8ZVF - chains A and B; structure by electron microscopy, 3.59 A resolution.

[Chain A (and B)]
Protein: Aluminum-activated malate transporter 9
Organism: Arabidopsis thaliana
Notes: chain B of this document is another copy of the same molecule, construct and numbering; everything in this record applies to it too
UniProtKB: Q9LS46 (ALMT9_ARATH); numbering as in UniProt (aligned over 1-598)
Sequence (598 residues; numbered 1 to 598; the number before each row is that of its first residue):
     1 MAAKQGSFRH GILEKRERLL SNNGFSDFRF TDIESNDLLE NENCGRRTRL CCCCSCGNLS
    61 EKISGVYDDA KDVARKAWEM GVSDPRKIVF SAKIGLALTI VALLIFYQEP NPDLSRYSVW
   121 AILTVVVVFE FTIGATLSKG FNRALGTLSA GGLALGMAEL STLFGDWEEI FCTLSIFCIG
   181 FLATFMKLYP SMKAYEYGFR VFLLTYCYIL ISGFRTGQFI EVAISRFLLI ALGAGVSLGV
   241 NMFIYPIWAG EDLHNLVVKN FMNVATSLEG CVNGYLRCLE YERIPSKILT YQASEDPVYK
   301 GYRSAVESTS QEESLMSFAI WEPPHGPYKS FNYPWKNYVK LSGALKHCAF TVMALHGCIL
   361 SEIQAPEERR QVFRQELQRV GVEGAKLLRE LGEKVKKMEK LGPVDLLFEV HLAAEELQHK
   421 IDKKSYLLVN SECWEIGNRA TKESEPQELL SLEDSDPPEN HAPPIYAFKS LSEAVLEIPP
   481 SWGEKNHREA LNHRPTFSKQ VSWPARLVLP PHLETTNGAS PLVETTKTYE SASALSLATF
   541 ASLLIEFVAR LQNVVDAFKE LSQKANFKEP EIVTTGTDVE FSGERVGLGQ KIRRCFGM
Not modelled in the structure: 1-67, 161-166, 280-308, 431-528, 566-598
Small-molecule neighbours: 1,2-dilauroyl-sn-glycero-3-phosphate (PX2): Trp120, Leu123, Val128, Arg143, Thr147, Leu148, Leu204, Thr205, Tyr208, Arg226, Phe227, Ile230

[Chain A / chain B interface]
Pairs across the interface (91; chain A residue first):
  Val73(A) - Tyr189(B)  hydrogen bond (backbone-side chain)
  Lys76(A) - Tyr189(B)  hydrogen bond
  Ala77(A) - Phe185(B)
  Ala77(A) - Tyr189(B)  hydrophobic
  Met80(A) - Phe185(B)  hydrophobic
  Lys87(A) - Leu188(B)
  Ile88(A) - Phe185(B)  hydrophobic
  Phe90(A) - Thr184(B)
  Ser91(A) - Thr184(B)
  Ser91(A) - Phe185(B)
  Ala92(A) - Phe177(B)
  Gly95(A) - Phe177(B)
  Leu96(A) - Phe177(B)
  Leu98(A) - Cys207(B)  hydrophobic
  Thr99(A) - Phe177(B)
  Phe106(A) - Cys172(B)  hydrophobic
  Phe106(A) - Leu210(B)
  Phe106(A) - Phe214(B)  hydrophobic
  Ser115(A) - Ile211(B)
  Arg116(A) - Gln218(B)
  Arg116(A) - Arg226(B)  hydrogen bond (backbone-side chain)
  Val119(A) - Tyr208(B)  hydrophobic
  Val119(A) - Ile211(B)  hydrophobic
  Trp120(A) - Trp120(B)  hydrophobic
  Ile122(A) - Cys207(B)  hydrophobic
  Leu123(A) - Leu204(B)  hydrophobic
  Val126(A) - Leu203(B)  hydrophobic
  Val126(A) - Leu204(B)  hydrophobic
  Cys172(A) - Phe106(B)  hydrophobic
  Phe177(A) - Ala92(B)
  Phe177(A) - Gly95(B)
  Phe177(A) - Leu96(B)
  Phe177(A) - Thr99(B)
  Thr184(A) - Phe90(B)
  Thr184(A) - Ser91(B)
  Phe185(A) - Ala77(B)
  Phe185(A) - Met80(B)  hydrophobic
  Phe185(A) - Ile88(B)  hydrophobic
  Phe185(A) - Ser91(B)
  Leu188(A) - Lys87(B)
  Tyr189(A) - Val73(B)  hydrogen bond (side chain-backbone)
  Tyr189(A) - Lys76(B)  hydrogen bond
  Tyr189(A) - Ala77(B)  hydrophobic
  Leu203(A) - Val126(B)  hydrophobic
  Leu204(A) - Leu123(B)  hydrophobic
  Leu204(A) - Val126(B)  hydrophobic
  Cys207(A) - Leu98(B)  hydrophobic
  Cys207(A) - Ile122(B)  hydrophobic
  Tyr208(A) - Val119(B)  hydrophobic
  Leu210(A) - Phe106(B)
  Ile211(A) - Ser115(B)
  Ile211(A) - Val119(B)  hydrophobic
  Phe214(A) - Phe106(B)  hydrophobic
  Gln218(A) - Arg116(B)
  Arg226(A) - Arg116(B)  hydrogen bond (side chain-backbone)
  Gly357(A) - Glu546(B)
  Gly357(A) - Arg550(B)
  Leu360(A) - Arg550(B)  hydrogen bond (backbone-side chain)
  Ser361(A) - Glu546(B)  hydrogen bond
  Ser361(A) - Arg550(B)
  Ile363(A) - Ala549(B)  hydrophobic
  Gln418(A) - Tyr529(B)
  Gln418(A) - Ala532(B)
  Ile421(A) - Leu535(B)  hydrophobic
  Asp422(A) - Asn430(B)  hydrogen bond
  Asp422(A) - Ser531(B)
  Ser425(A) - Asn430(B)
  Val429(A) - Val429(B)  hydrophobic
  Asn430(A) - Asp422(B)  hydrogen bond
  Asn430(A) - Ser425(B)
  Tyr529(A) - Gln418(B)
  Ser531(A) - Asp422(B)
  Ala532(A) - Gln418(B)
  Leu535(A) - Ile421(B)  hydrophobic
  Leu535(A) - Ala538(B)  hydrophobic
  Leu535(A) - Ser542(B)
  Ser536(A) - Ser542(B)
  Ala538(A) - Leu535(B)  hydrophobic
  Ala538(A) - Ala538(B)  hydrophobic
  Ala538(A) - Thr539(B)
  Thr539(A) - Ala538(B)
  Thr539(A) - Thr539(B)
  Thr539(A) - Ser542(B)
  Ser542(A) - Ser536(B)
  Ser542(A) - Thr539(B)
  Glu546(A) - Gly357(B)
  Glu546(A) - Ser361(B)  hydrogen bond
  Ala549(A) - Ile363(B)  hydrophobic
  Arg550(A) - Gly357(B)
  Arg550(A) - Leu360(B)  hydrogen bond (side chain-backbone)
  Arg550(A) - Ser361(B)
Other interface residues (no listed pair), chain A (64 interface residues in all): Ile94, Ser118, Thr173, Phe181, Ala354, Glu362, Phe540
Other interface residues (no listed pair), chain B (64 interface residues in all): Ile94, Ser118, Thr173, Phe181, Ala354, Glu362, Phe540

[Summary]
Chain A and chain B each contribute 64 residues to their interface; the contacts include 12 hydrogen bonds.
Among the polar pairs are Val73(A)-Tyr189(B), Lys76(A)-Tyr189(B) and Arg116(A)-Arg226(B). Bound to chain A:
1,2-dilauroyl-sn-glycero-3-phosphate.
Chain A and chain B are both Aluminum-activated malate transporter 9 (Arabidopsis thaliana); the structure,
AtALMT9 plus high malate in low pH, was determined by electron microscopy together with 8HIW and 8HIY from the
same study.
